Entry 2VIF (X-ray diffraction, 1.45 A resolution); this record covers chains A and P.

# Chain A
Name: Suppressor of cytokine signalling 6
Organism: Homo sapiens
Notes: fragment: sh2 domain, residues 361-499
UniProtKB: O14544 (SOCS6_HUMAN); residues 361-499 here = UniProt positions 361-499
Chain sequence (141 residues; row label = number of the first residue in the row; note: 360 numbers in that range are skipped by the numbering (no residue carries them; nothing is unmodelled there); numbers below 1 keep their minus sign (Ser-1 is residue -1)):
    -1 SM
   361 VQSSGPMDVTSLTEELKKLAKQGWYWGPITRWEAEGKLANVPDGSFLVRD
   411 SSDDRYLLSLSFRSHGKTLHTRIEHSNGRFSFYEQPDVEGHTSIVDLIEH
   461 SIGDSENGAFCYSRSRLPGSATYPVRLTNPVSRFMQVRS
Disordered / not traced: 364-370, 497-499
Sequence notes: expression tag (-1 to 0); conflict Asp368 (Val in O14544), Gly463 (Arg in O14544)

# Chain P
Name: Mast/stem cell growth factor receptor
Organism: Homo sapiens
UniProtKB: P10721 (KIT_HUMAN); residues 564-574 here = UniProt positions 564-574
Chain sequence (11 residues; numbered 564 to 574; the number before each row is that of its first residue):
   564 NGNNYVYIDPT
Disordered / not traced: 564-565
Modified positions: Tyr568 (o-phosphotyrosine; PTR)
Swiss-Prot annotation at these positions:
  - region: Tyr568 to Tyr570 (Important for interaction with phosphotyrosine-binding proteins)
  - binding site (Mg(2+)): Tyr568
  - modified residue (Phosphotyrosine): Tyr568, Tyr570
  - mutagenesis: Ile571 (I571A: Reduction in SH2B2/APS binding. Abolishes SH2B2/APS binding; when associated with A-939)

# Interface between chain A and chain P
Pairs across the interface - 40 pairs, chain A then chain P:
  Arg391(A) with Asn566(P), hydrogen bond (side chain-backbone); Asn567(P); Tyr568(P)
  Glu395(A) with Asn567(P), hydrogen bond
  Arg409(A) with Tyr568(P)
  Ser411(A) with Tyr568(P)
  Ser412(A) with Tyr568(P)
  Ser419(A) with Tyr568(P)
  Thr428(A) with Asn567(P)
  Leu429(A) with Asn567(P)
  His430(A) with Asn566(P); Asn567(P), hydrogen bond (backbone-backbone); Tyr568(P); Val569(P), hydrogen bond (backbone-backbone)
  Thr431(A) with Val569(P), hydrogen bond (side chain-backbone); Ile571(P)
  Arg432(A) with Tyr568(P)
  Phe442(A) with Ile571(P), hydrophobic
  Tyr443(A) with Tyr568(P); Val569(P); Tyr570(P)
  Glu444(A) with Tyr570(P)
  Gln445(A) with Ile571(P), hydrogen bond (side chain-backbone); Asp572(P); Pro573(P)
  His460(A) with Thr574(P), hydrogen bond
  Asp464(A) with Thr574(P), hydrogen bond
  Ala469(A) with Thr574(P)
  Phe470(A) with Ile571(P), hydrophobic
  Cys471(A) with Ile571(P); Asp572(P), hydrogen bond (backbone-backbone)
  Tyr472(A) with Val569(P), hydrophobic; Tyr570(P)
  Ser473(A) with Val569(P); Tyr570(P), hydrogen bond (backbone-backbone)
  Arg474(A) with Tyr570(P)
  Ser475(A) with Tyr570(P)
  Arg476(A) with Tyr570(P); Ile571(P), hydrogen bond (side chain-backbone); Pro573(P)
Other interface residues (no listed pair), chain A (30 interface residues in all): Asp410, Asp413, Phe422, Val448, Thr482

# In short
Chain A and chain P form an interface of 30 and 9 residues respectively, with 11 hydrogen bonds. Polar pairs
include Arg391(A)-Asn566(P), Glu395(A)-Asn567(P) and Thr431(A)-Val569(P). From UniProt: Mg2+-binding residue
Tyr568(P) and one mutagenesis site on chain P.
Here chain A is Suppressor of cytokine signalling 6 and chain P is Mast/stem cell growth factor receptor, both
from Homo sapiens. Entry 2VIF (Crystal structure of SOCS6 SH2 domain in complex with a c-KIT phosphopeptide)
was determined by X-ray diffraction.
